Entry 8APE (electron microscopy, 3.70 A resolution); this record covers chains A1 and E1 of the 42 polymer chains in the assembly.

Chain A1:
Name: ATP synthase subunit alpha, mitochondrial
From: Trypanosoma brucei brucei
Reference sequence: Q9GS23 (ATPA_TRYBB); numbering as in UniProt (aligned over 1-584)
Chain sequence (584 residues; row label = number of the first residue in the row):
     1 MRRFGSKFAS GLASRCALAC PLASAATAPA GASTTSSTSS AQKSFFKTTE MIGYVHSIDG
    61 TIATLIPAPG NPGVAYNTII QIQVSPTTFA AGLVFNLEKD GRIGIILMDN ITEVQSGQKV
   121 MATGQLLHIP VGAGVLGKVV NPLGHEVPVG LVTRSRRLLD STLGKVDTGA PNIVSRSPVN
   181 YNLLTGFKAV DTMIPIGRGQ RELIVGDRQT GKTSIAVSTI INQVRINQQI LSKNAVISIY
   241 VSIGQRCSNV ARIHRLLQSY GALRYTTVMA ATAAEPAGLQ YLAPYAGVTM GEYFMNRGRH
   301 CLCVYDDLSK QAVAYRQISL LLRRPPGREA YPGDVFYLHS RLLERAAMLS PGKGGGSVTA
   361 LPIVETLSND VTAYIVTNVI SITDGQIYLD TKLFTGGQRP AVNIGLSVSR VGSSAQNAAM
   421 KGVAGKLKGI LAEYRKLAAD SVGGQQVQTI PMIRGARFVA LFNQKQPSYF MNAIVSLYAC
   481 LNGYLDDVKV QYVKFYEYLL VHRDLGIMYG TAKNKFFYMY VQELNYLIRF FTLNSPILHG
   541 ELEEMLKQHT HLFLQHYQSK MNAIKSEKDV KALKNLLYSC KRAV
Unresolved in the structure: 1-44, 151-160
Metal / ion sites: Mg2+: Thr213 (together with ATP)
Residues lining bound ligands: ATP (adenosine-5'-triphosphate): Arg208, Gln209, Thr210, Gly211, Lys212, Thr213, Ser214, Phe394, Arg399, Pro400, Gln464, Lys465
Curated features (UniProtKB/Swiss-Prot):
  - binding site (ATP): Asp207 to Ser214, Gln464
  - site: Leu159, Asp160 (Cleavage), Ser407 (Required for activity)

Chain E1:
Name: ATP synthase subunit beta, mitochondrial
From: Trypanosoma brucei brucei
Notes: EC 7.1.2.2
Reference sequence: Q9GPE9 (ATPB_TRYBB); residues 1-519 here = UniProt positions 1-519
Chain sequence (519 residues; numbered 1 to 519; the number before each row is that of its first residue):
     1 MLTRFRSAVL RGAVSITGAR AASTAPVADH KGRVGHVSQV IGAVVDVHFA DGVPPVLTAL
    61 DVVDKLGRDE PLTLEIVQHL DAHTGRCIAM QTTDLLKLKA KVVSTGGNIS VPVGRETLGR
   121 IFNVLGDAID QRGPVGEKLR MPIHAVAPKL ADQAAEDAVL TTGIKVIDLI LPYCKGGKIG
   181 LFGGAGVGKT VIIMELINNV AKGHGGFSVF AGVGERTREG TDLYLEMMQS KVIDLKGESK
   241 CVLVYGQMNE PPGARARVAQ SALTMAEYFR DVEGQDVLLF IDNIFRFTQA NSEVSALLGR
   301 IPAAVGYQPT LAEDLGQLQE RITSTTKGSI TSVQAVYVPA DDITDPAPAT TFSHLDATTV
   361 LDRAVAESGI YPAVNPLECA SRIMDPDVIS VDHYNVAQDV VQMLTKYREL QDIIAVLGID
   421 ELSEEDKLIV DRARKLVKFL SQPFQVAEVF TGMTGHYVQL DDTIDSFSGL LMGTYDQVPE
   481 MAFYMVGGIN SVLEKAKKMA EEAAELEKMR RARVAQASS
Unresolved in the structure: 1-27, 514-519
Curated features (UniProtKB/Swiss-Prot):
  - binding site (ATP): Gly184 to Val191, Arg216

How chain A1 and chain E1 interact:
Contacting residue pairs (63):
  Asn71(A1) - Lys99(E1)
  Val74(A1) - Lys97(E1)
  Ala75(A1) - Leu96(E1)
  Ala75(A1) - Lys97(E1)
  Tyr76(A1) - Val40(E1)  hydrophobic
  Tyr76(A1) - Gly42(E1)  hydrogen bond (side chain-backbone)
  Tyr76(A1) - Thr93(E1)
  Tyr76(A1) - Leu95(E1)  hydrogen bond (backbone-backbone)
  Tyr76(A1) - Leu96(E1)  hydrogen bond (backbone-backbone)
  Asn77(A1) - Asp94(E1)  hydrogen bond
  Thr78(A1) - Leu95(E1)
  Asn96(A1) - Val40(E1)
  Asn96(A1) - Ile41(E1)
  Leu97(A1) - Gln39(E1)
  Leu97(A1) - Val40(E1)  hydrogen bond (backbone-backbone)
  Leu97(A1) - Leu96(E1)
  Glu98(A1) - Gln39(E1)
  Glu98(A1) - Leu98(E1)
  Lys99(A1) - Ser38(E1)
  Lys99(A1) - Gln39(E1)
  Leu126(A1) - Leu95(E1)  hydrophobic
  Ala170(A1) - Asn249(E1)
  Asn172(A1) - Gln131(E1)
  Ile173(A1) - Thr221(E1)  hydrogen bond (backbone-side chain)
  Ile173(A1) - Tyr245(E1)  hydrophobic
  Ile173(A1) - Gln247(E1)
  Val174(A1) - Ile129(E1)
  Val174(A1) - Asp130(E1)
  Arg176(A1) - Thr217(E1)
  Arg176(A1) - Thr221(E1)
  Pro178(A1) - Leu225(E1)  hydrophobic
  Val179(A1) - Arg218(E1)
  Arg201(A1) - Arg216(E1)
  Arg324(A1) - Ile41(E1)
  Arg324(A1) - Gly42(E1)
  Pro325(A1) - Ala296(E1)
  Pro325(A1) - Leu297(E1)
  Pro325(A1) - Gly299(E1)
  Gly333(A1) - Glu293(E1)
  Asp334(A1) - Leu297(E1)
  Phe336(A1) - Arg255(E1)
  Phe336(A1) - Gln289(E1)
  Phe336(A1) - Glu293(E1)
  Tyr337(A1) - Asn249(E1)
  Tyr337(A1) - Glu250(E1)
  Tyr337(A1) - Pro251(E1)  hydrophobic
  Ser340(A1) - Met248(E1)  hydrogen bond (side chain-backbone)
  Glu344(A1) - Arg216(E1)
  Glu344(A1) - Thr217(E1)  hydrogen bond
  Glu344(A1) - Met248(E1)
  Glu344(A1) - Asn249(E1)
  Ile380(A1) - Arg216(E1)
  Ser381(A1) - Arg216(E1)  hydrogen bond (backbone-side chain)
  Ser381(A1) - Met248(E1)
  Ser381(A1) - Arg286(E1)  hydrogen bond (backbone-side chain)
  Ile382(A1) - Arg216(E1)  hydrogen bond (backbone-side chain)
  Ile382(A1) - Met248(E1)  hydrophobic
  Thr383(A1) - Arg216(E1)  hydrogen bond (backbone-side chain)
  Asp384(A1) - Arg216(E1)  salt bridge
  Asp384(A1) - Arg218(E1)  salt bridge
  Arg410(A1) - Ala185(E1)
  Arg410(A1) - Arg216(E1)
  Arg410(A1) - Glu219(E1)  salt bridge
Interface residues without a listed pair, chain A1 (39 interface residues in all): Phe95, Asp167, Pro171, Arg341, Thr372, Val411
Interface residues without a listed pair, chain E1 (42 interface residues in all): Asp81, Thr84, Ile121, Gly220, Asp222, Pro252, Ala340

Summary:
39 residues of chain A1 and 42 residues of chain E1 are in contact, with 12 hydrogen bonds and 3 salt bridges.
Polar contacts include Asp384(A1)-Arg216(E1), Asp384(A1)-Arg218(E1) and Arg410(A1)-Glu219(E1). Chain A1 binds
ATP.
Chain A1 is ATP synthase subunit alpha, mitochondrial and chain E1 is ATP synthase subunit beta,
mitochondrial, both from Trypanosoma brucei brucei; the structure, rotational state 1e of the Trypanosoma
brucei mitochondrial ATP synthase dimer, was determined by electron microscopy (same publication as 8AP6,
8AP7, 8AP8, 8AP9, 8APA, 8APB and 7 further entries).
